PDB entry 3ZXB | X-ray diffraction, 2.55 A resolution | chains A and B

# Chain A (and B)
Molecule: Single insulin-like growth factor-binding domain protein-1
Organism: Cupiennius salei
Notes: fragment: insulin-like growth factor binding domain, residues 20-97; chain B of this document is another copy of the same molecule, construct and numbering; everything in this record applies to it too
UniProtKB: G4V4F9 (G4V4F9_CUPSA); residues 1-78 here correspond to UniProt positions 20-97 (UniProt number = residue number + 19)
Amino-acid sequence (78 residues; numbered 1 to 78; the number before each row is that of its first residue):
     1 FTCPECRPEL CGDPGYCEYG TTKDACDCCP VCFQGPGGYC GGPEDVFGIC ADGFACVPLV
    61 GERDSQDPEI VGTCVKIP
Unresolved in the structure: 59-70 (chain B: 60-70)
Disulfide bonds: Cys3-Cys26, Cys6-Cys28, Cys11-Cys29, Cys17-Cys32, Cys40-Cys56, Cys50-Cys74
Curated features (UniProtKB/Swiss-Prot):
  - glycosylation: Thr2 (O-linked (GalNAc...) threonine)

# How chain A and chain B interact
Residue-residue contacts (25):
  Cys6(A) - Tyr39(B)
  Arg7(A) - Tyr39(B)  hydrogen bond (backbone-side chain)
  Leu10(A) - Gly37(B)
  Leu10(A) - Tyr39(B)  hydrophobic
  Cys11(A) - Tyr39(B)
  Gly12(A) - Gln34(B)
  Pro14(A) - Pro14(B)
  Asp24(A) - Phe47(B)
  Ala25(A) - Phe47(B)  hydrophobic
  Cys26(A) - Phe47(B)  hydrophobic
  Cys29(A) - Tyr39(B)  hydrophobic
  Gln34(A) - Gly12(B)
  Gly38(A) - Leu10(B)
  Tyr39(A) - Cys6(B)
  Tyr39(A) - Arg7(B)  hydrogen bond (side chain-backbone)
  Tyr39(A) - Leu10(B)  hydrophobic
  Tyr39(A) - Cys11(B)
  Tyr39(A) - Cys28(B)
  Tyr39(A) - Cys29(B)  hydrophobic
  Pro43(A) - Phe1(B)  hydrophobic
  Pro43(A) - Glu44(B)
  Val46(A) - Glu44(B)
  Val46(A) - Val46(B)  hydrophobic
  Phe47(A) - Phe1(B)  hydrophobic
  Val71(A) - Pro4(B)  hydrophobic
Other interface residues (no listed pair), chain A (22 interface residues in all): Phe1, Pro8, Cys28, Gly37, Glu44
Other interface residues (no listed pair), chain B (21 interface residues in all): Cys3, Glu5, Gly38, Pro43, Val71

# Overview
22 residues of chain A face 21 of chain B across their interface, with 2 hydrogen bonds. Its one
hydrogen-bonded contact is Arg7(A)-Tyr39(B).
Chain A and chain B are both Single insulin-like growth factor-binding domain protein-1 (Cupiennius salei);
the structure, Wild type single insulin-like growth factor binding domain protein (SIBD-1) from Cupiennius
salei, was determined by X-ray diffraction, deposited together with 3ZXC.
